PDB entry 9G9T | electron microscopy, 1.80 A resolution | chains C and k of the 24 polymer chains in the assembly

[Chain C]
Molecule: Putative ubiquinol cytochrome c oxidoreductase
Source organism: Toxoplasma gondii
Notes: EC 1.10.2.2
UniProtKB: S7UK06 (S7UK06_TOXGG); numbering as in UniProt (aligned over 1-487)
Sequence (487 residues; numbered 1 to 487; the number before each row is that of its first residue):
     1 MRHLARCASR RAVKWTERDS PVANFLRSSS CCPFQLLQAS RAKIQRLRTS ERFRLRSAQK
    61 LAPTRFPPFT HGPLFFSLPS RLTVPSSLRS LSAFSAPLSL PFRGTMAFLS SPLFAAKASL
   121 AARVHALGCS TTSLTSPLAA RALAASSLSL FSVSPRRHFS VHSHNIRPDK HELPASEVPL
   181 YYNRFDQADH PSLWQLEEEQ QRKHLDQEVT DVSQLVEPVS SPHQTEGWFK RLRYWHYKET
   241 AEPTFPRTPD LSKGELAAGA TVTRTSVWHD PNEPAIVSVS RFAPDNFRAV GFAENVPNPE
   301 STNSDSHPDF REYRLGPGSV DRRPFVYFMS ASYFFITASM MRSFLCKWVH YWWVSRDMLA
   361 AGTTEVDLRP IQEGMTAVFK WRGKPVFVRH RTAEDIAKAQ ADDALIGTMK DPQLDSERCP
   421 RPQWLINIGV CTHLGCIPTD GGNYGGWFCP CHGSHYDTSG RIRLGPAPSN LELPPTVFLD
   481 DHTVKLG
Unresolved in the structure: 1-159, 365-487
Residues lining bound ligands: 1,2-diacyl-sn-glycero-3-phosphocholine (PC1): Y327, S330, Y333, F334, T337, A338, M341

[Chain k]
Molecule: Transmembrane protein
Source organism: Toxoplasma gondii
UniProtKB: A0A125YZN9 (A0A125YZN9_TOXGG); residue numbers follow UniProt; this construct covers 1-141
Sequence (141 residues; row label = number of the first residue in the row):
     1 MATHNCLRQT AAQMLGQNAN VFRFFSKSAP SRPSGNVALE SVKNAAVAET ETFAGRANVA
    61 AGTGKLEGSL LPPPHIPGIR RAPREPASPK MAGMEGRMPV RLPPEGSRFR QYVDPRADVY
   121 FPLTAVLVTL GPLYMFSKAF F
Unresolved in the structure: 1-64

[How chain C and chain k interact]
Contacting residue pairs - 52 pairs, chain C then chain k:
  Y182(C) with E85(k)
  R184(C) with P83(k), hydrogen bond (side chain-backbone); R84(k); E85(k), salt bridge
  F185(C) with A82(k)
  D186(C) with R80(k); R81(k), salt bridge; A82(k), hydrogen bond (side chain-backbone); R84(k), salt bridge
  Q187(C) with G78(k); I79(k); R80(k), hydrogen bond
  A188(C) with G78(k)
  D189(C) with G78(k), hydrogen bond (backbone-backbone)
  L193(C) with G78(k)
  E197(C) with P74(k); I76(k); R81(k), salt bridge
  Q200(C) with P74(k); I76(k)
  Q201(C) with P72(k), hydrogen bond (side chain-backbone); P74(k)
  R202(C) with L71(k)
  H204(C) with S69(k), hydrogen bond (side chain-backbone)
  V212(C) with M98(k), hydrophobic
  S213(C) with G96(k), hydrogen bond (side chain-backbone); R97(k), hydrogen bond (side chain-backbone); P99(k)
  L215(C) with P99(k)
  V216(C) with S69(k)
  E217(C) with E67(k); G68(k), hydrogen bond (side chain-backbone); S69(k), hydrogen bond (backbone-backbone); P99(k); R101(k)
  P218(C) with P99(k); R101(k)
  V219(C) with R101(k), hydrogen bond (backbone-side chain)
  S220(C) with R101(k)
  P222(C) with V100(k), hydrophobic; R101(k)
  H223(C) with P103(k)
  L251(C) with R80(k), hydrogen bond (backbone-side chain)
  S252(C) with P83(k)
  K253(C) with P83(k)
  G254(C) with A82(k)
  V290(C) with L70(k); R84(k)
  G291(C) with L70(k)
  E294(C) with L70(k); L71(k), hydrogen bond (side chain-backbone)
  N295(C) with S69(k)
Also at the interface, not in a pair above, chain C (34 interface residues in all): W194, L196, S221
Also at the interface, not in a pair above, chain k (26 interface residues in all): P73, P77, F109

[Overview]
The interface between chain C and chain k involves 34 residues on one side and 26 on the other; the contacts
include 13 hydrogen bonds and 4 salt bridges. Polar contacts include R184(C)-E85(k), D186(C)-R81(k) and
D186(C)-R84(k). Ligands of chain C: 1,2-diacyl-sn-glycero-3-phosphocholine.
Chain C is Putative ubiquinol cytochrome c oxidoreductase and chain k is Transmembrane protein, both from
Toxoplasma gondii; the structure, Cryo-EM structure of the Toxoplasma gondii respiratory chain complex III
inhibited by ELQ-300, was determined by electron microscopy, deposited together with 9I4X.
